Entry 5UAC (X-ray diffraction, 3.80 A resolution); this record covers chains C and F of the 6 polymer chains in the assembly.

Chain C:
Molecule: DNA-directed RNA polymerase subunit beta
From: Escherichia coli (strain K12)
Notes: EC 2.7.7.6
UniProt: P0A8V2 (RPOB_ECOLI); residues 1-1342 here = UniProt positions 1-1342
Amino-acid sequence (1342 residues; each row starts with the number of its first residue):
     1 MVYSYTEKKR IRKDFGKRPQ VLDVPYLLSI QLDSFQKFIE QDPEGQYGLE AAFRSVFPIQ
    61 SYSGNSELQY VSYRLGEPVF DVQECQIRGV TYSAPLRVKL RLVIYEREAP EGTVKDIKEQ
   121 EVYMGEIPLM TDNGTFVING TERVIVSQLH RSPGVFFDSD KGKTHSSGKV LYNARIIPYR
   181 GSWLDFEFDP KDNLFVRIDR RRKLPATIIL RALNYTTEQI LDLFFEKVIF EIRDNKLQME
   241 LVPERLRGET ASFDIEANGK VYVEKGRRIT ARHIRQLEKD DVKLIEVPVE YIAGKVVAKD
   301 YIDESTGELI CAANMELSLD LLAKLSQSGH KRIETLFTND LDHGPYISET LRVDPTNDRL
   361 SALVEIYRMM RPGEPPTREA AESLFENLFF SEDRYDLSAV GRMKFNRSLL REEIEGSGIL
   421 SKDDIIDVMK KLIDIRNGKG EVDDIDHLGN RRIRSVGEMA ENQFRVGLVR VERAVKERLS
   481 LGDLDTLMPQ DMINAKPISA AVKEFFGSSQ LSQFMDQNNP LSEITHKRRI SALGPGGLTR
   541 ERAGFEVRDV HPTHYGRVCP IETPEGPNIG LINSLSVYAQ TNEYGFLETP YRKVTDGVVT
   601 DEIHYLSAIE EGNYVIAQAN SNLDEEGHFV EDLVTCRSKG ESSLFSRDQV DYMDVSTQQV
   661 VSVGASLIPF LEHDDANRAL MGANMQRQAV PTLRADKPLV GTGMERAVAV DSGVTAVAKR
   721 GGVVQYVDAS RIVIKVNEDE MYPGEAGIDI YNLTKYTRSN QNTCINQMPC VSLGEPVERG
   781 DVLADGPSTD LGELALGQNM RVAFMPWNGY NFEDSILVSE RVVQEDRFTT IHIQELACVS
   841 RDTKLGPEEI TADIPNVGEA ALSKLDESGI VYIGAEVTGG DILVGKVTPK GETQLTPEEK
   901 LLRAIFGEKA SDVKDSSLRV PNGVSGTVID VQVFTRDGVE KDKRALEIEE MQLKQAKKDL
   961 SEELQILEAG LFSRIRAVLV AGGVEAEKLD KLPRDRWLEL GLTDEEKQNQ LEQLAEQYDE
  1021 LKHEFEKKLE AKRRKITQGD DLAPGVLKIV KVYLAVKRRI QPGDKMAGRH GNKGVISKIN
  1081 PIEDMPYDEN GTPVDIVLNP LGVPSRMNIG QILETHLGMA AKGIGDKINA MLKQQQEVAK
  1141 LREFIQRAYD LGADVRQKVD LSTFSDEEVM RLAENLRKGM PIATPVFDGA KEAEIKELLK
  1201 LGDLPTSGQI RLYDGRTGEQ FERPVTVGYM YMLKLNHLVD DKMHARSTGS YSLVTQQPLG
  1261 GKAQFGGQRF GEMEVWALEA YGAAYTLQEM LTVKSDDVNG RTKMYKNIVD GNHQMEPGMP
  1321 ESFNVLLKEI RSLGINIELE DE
Curated features (UniProtKB/Swiss-Prot):
  - modified residue (N6-acetyllysine): Lys1022, Lys1200
  - mutagenesis: Ile561 (I561S: Resistant to antibiotics salinamide A and B), Ile569 (I569S: Resistant to antibiotics salinamide A and B), Ala665 (A665E: Resistant to antibiotics salinamide A and B), Asp675 (D675A/G: Resistant to antibiotics salinamide A and B), Asn677 (N677H/K: Resistant to antibiotics salinamide A and B), Leu680 (L680M: Resistant to antibiotics salinamide A and B), Glu813 (E813K: Disrupts the enzyme's active center)
Residues lining bound ligands: rifampicin (RFP): Arg143, Ser509, Gln510, Leu511, Ser512, Gln513, Phe514, Asp516, His526, Arg529, Ser531, Leu533, Gly534, Arg540, Pro564, Asn568, Ile572, Arg687
What the authors report for this chain:
  - binding site for rifampicin: Gln513, Phe514, Asp516, His526, Arg529, Ser531, Gly534 to Glu541, Arg687
  - contacts within the chain: Gln513-His526 (hydrogen bond)
  - mutagenesis - D516V, S531L (Kd 263 uM): decreased binding to rifampicin
  - mutagenesis - H526Y (IC50 >= 2 mM): abolished binding to rifampicin

Chain F:
Molecule: RNA polymerase sigma factor RpoD
From: Escherichia coli (strain K12)
UniProt: P00579 (RPOD_ECOLI); residue numbers follow UniProt; this construct covers 1-613
Amino-acid sequence (613 residues; row label = number of the first residue in the row):
     1 MEQNPQSQLK LLVTRGKEQG YLTYAEVNDH LPEDIVDSDQ IEDIIQMIND MGIQVMEEAP
    61 DADDLMLAEN TADEDAAEAA AQVLSSVESE IGRTTDPVRM YMREMGTVEL LTREGEIDIA
   121 KRIEDGINQV QCSVAEYPEA ITYLLEQYDR VEAEEARLSD LITGFVDPNA EEDLAPTATH
   181 VGSELSQEDL DDDEDEDEED GDDDSADDDN SIDPELAREK FAELRAQYVV TRDTIKAKGR
   241 SHATAQEEIL KLSEVFKQFR LVPKQFDYLV NSMRVMMDRV RTQERLIMKL CVEQCKMPKK
   301 NFITLFTGNE TSDTWFNAAI AMNKPWSEKL HDVSEEVHRA LQKLQQIEEE TGLTIEQVKD
   361 INRRMSIGEA KARRAKKEMV EANLRLVISI AKKYTNRGLQ FLDLIQEGNI GLMKAVDKFE
   421 YRRGYKFSTY ATWWIRQAIT RSIADQARTI RIPVHMIETI NKLNRISRQM LQEMGREPTP
   481 EELAERMLMP EDKIRKVLKI AKEPISMETP IGDDEDSHLG DFIEDTTLEL PLDSATTESL
   541 RAATHDVLAG LTAREAKVLR MRFGIDMNTD YTLEEVGKQF DVTRERIRQI EAKALRKLRH
   601 PSRSEVLRSF LDD
Not modelled in the structure: 1-93, 168-212, 237-242, 613
Curated features (UniProtKB/Swiss-Prot):
  - DNA-binding region: Leu573 to Ala592 (H-T-H motif)
  - region: Arg584 to Arg599 (Interaction with anti-sigma factors)
  - motif: Asp403 to Gln406 (Interaction with polymerase core subunit RpoC)
  - site: Arg562 (Interaction with anti-sigma factors)
  - mutagenesis: Ala553 (A553D: Disrupts the interaction with Escherichia phage lambda antitermination protein Q), Arg596 (R596D/E: 2-fold reduction in activation of class II Crp-dependent promoters)

Chain C / chain F interface:
Contacting residue pairs (44):
  Tyr123(C) - Gly475(F)
  Gln490(C) - Gln472(F)
  Asn856(C) - Asp612(F)
  Pro897(C) - Gly564(F)
  Pro897(C) - Ile565(F)
  Glu898(C) - Leu540(F)
  Glu898(C) - Arg541(F)  salt bridge
  Glu898(C) - Thr544(F)
  Glu898(C) - Ile565(F)
  Lys900(C) - Phe563(F)
  Leu901(C) - Phe563(F)  hydrophobic
  Leu902(C) - Leu607(F)
  Leu902(C) - Leu611(F)  hydrophobic
  Arg903(C) - Leu611(F)
  Ala904(C) - Phe563(F)  hydrophobic
  Ala904(C) - Arg599(F)
  Ile905(C) - Leu595(F)  hydrophobic
  Ile905(C) - Leu598(F)  hydrophobic
  Ile905(C) - Arg599(F)  hydrogen bond (backbone-side chain)
  Phe906(C) - Arg608(F)
  Glu908(C) - Leu611(F)
  Gly1045(C) - Lys499(F)
  Thr1248(C) - Pro531(F)
  Thr1248(C) - Leu532(F)
  Ser1250(C) - Glu524(F)  hydrogen bond
  Tyr1251(C) - Glu524(F)
  Tyr1251(C) - Asp525(F)  hydrogen bond (backbone-backbone)
  Ser1252(C) - Asp521(F)  hydrogen bond (side chain-backbone)
  Ser1252(C) - Ile523(F)
  Leu1253(C) - Ile523(F)  hydrogen bond (backbone-backbone)
  Leu1253(C) - Asp525(F)
  Val1254(C) - Gly520(F)
  Gln1256(C) - Asp525(F)  hydrogen bond
  Gln1256(C) - Leu528(F)
  Leu1259(C) - Phe522(F)
  Leu1259(C) - Glu524(F)
  Gly1261(C) - Glu524(F)
  Arg1301(C) - Leu528(F)
  Thr1302(C) - Pro531(F)
  Tyr1305(C) - Pro531(F)
  Tyr1305(C) - Leu532(F)  hydrophobic
  Tyr1305(C) - Ala535(F)  hydrophobic
  Lys1306(C) - Ser534(F)  hydrogen bond
  Lys1306(C) - Glu538(F)  salt bridge
Also at the interface, not in a pair above, chain C (34 interface residues in all): Asn494, Lys496, Asp842, Asp1041, Pro1044, Val1298, Asp1310
Also at the interface, not in a pair above, chain F (34 interface residues in all): Leu471, Pro480, Lys502, Asp566, Ser604, Phe610

In short:
The chain C/chain F interface involves 34 residues from each chain; the contacts include 7 hydrogen bonds and
2 salt bridges. Polar contacts include Glu898(C)-Arg541(F), Lys1306(C)-Glu538(F) and Ile905(C)-Arg599(F). From
the paper: a binding site for rifampicin at Gln513(C), Phe514(C) and Asp516(C) among others; D516V and S531L
of chain C reduce binding to rifampicin.
Here chain C is DNA-directed RNA polymerase subunit beta and chain F is RNA polymerase sigma factor RpoD, both
from Escherichia coli (strain K12). Entry 5UAC (Escherichia coli RNA polymerase and Rifampin complex,
wild-type) was determined by X-ray diffraction, deposited together with 5UAG, 5UAH, 5UAJ, 5UAL and 5UAQ.
